PDB entry 4P1Y | X-ray diffraction, 2.99 A resolution | chains G and H of the 8 polymer chains in the assembly

# Chain G
Molecule: Gamma-hemolysin component B
Source organism: Staphylococcus aureus
Reference sequence: Q931F3 (Q931F3_STAAM); residues 2-300 here correspond to UniProt positions 27-325 (UniProt number = residue number + 25)
Chain sequence (309 residues; each row starts with the number of its first residue; numbers below 1 keep their minus sign (Met-8 is residue -8)):
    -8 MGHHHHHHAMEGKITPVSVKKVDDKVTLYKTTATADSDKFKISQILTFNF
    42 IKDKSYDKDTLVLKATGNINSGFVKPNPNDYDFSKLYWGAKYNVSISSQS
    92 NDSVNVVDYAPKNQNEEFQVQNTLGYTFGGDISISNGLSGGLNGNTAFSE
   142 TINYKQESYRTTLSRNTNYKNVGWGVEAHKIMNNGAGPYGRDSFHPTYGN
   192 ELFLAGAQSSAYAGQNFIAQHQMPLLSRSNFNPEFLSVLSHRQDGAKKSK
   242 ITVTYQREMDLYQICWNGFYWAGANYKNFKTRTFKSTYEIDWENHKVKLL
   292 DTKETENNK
Disordered / not traced: -8 to 16, 120-134, 198-200
Differences from the reference sequence: expression tag (-8 to 1); engineered mutation Ala177 (Trp202 in Q931F3), Ala198 (Arg223 in Q931F3)

# Chain H
Molecule: Gamma-hemolysin component A
Source organism: Staphylococcus aureus
Reference sequence: P0A071 (HLGA_STAAM); residues 13-280 here correspond to UniProt positions 42-309 (UniProt number = residue number + 29)
Chain sequence (290 residues; row label = number of the first residue in the row; numbers below 1 keep their minus sign (Met-9 is residue -9)):
    -9 MGHHHHHHAMENKIEDIGQGAEIIKRTQDITSKRLAITQNIQFDFVKDKK
    41 YNKDALVVKMQGFISSRTTYSDLKKYPYIKRMIWPFQYNISLKTKDSNVD
    91 LINYLPKNKIDSADVSQKLGYNIGGNFQSAPSIGGSGSFNYSKTISYNQK
   141 NYVTEVESQNSKGVKWGVKANSFVTPNGQVSAYDQYLFAQDPTGPAARDY
   191 FVPDNQLPPLIQSGFNPSFITTLSHERGKGDKSEFEITYGRNMDATYAYV
   241 TRHRLAVDRKHDAFKNRNVTVKYEVNWKTHEVKIKSITPK
Disordered / not traced: -9 to 5, 115-125
Differences from the reference sequence: expression tag (-9 to 12)

# Interface between chain G and chain H
Pairs across the interface - 87 pairs, chain G then chain H:
  Leu19(G) - Ile7(H)  hydrophobic
  Leu19(G) - Lys40(H)
  Tyr20(G) - Lys40(H)
  Lys21(G) - Ile7(H)
  Lys21(G) - Gly8(H)
  Lys21(G) - Gln9(H)
  Lys21(G) - Gly10(H)
  Lys21(G) - Asp38(H)  salt bridge
  Lys21(G) - Lys40(H)  hydrogen bond (backbone-backbone)
  Lys21(G) - Tyr41(H)
  Lys21(G) - Asn42(H)
  Thr22(G) - Tyr41(H)
  Thr22(G) - Asn42(H)  hydrogen bond
  Thr23(G) - Tyr41(H)  hydrogen bond
  Thr23(G) - Lys43(H)  hydrogen bond (backbone-side chain)
  Thr23(G) - Ile92(H)
  Thr25(G) - Asp90(H)  hydrogen bond
  Thr25(G) - Ser151(H)
  Asp27(G) - Asn150(H)
  Asp27(G) - Ser151(H)  hydrogen bond
  Asp29(G) - Asn150(H)  hydrogen bond
  Ser34(G) - Asn150(H)
  Ser34(G) - Ser151(H)
  Ile36(G) - Leu91(H)
  Ile36(G) - Ile92(H)
  Ile36(G) - Gln149(H)
  Asn40(G) - Asp6(H)
  Asn40(G) - Ile7(H)
  Val53(G) - Asp6(H)
  Gly58(G) - Tyr94(H)  hydrogen bond (backbone-side chain)
  Gly58(G) - Gln149(H)
  Asn59(G) - Gln149(H)
  Gly135(G) - Gly114(H)
  Asn136(G) - Ile113(H)
  Asn136(G) - Gly114(H)
  Thr137(G) - Tyr111(H)
  Thr137(G) - Asn112(H)
  Thr137(G) - Ile113(H)  hydrogen bond (backbone-backbone)
  Ala138(G) - Tyr111(H)
  Ala138(G) - Asn112(H)
  Phe139(G) - Gly110(H)
  Phe139(G) - Tyr111(H)  hydrogen bond (backbone-backbone)
  Ser140(G) - Lys108(H)
  Ser140(G) - Leu109(H)
  Ser140(G) - Gly110(H)
  Glu141(G) - Gln107(H)
  Glu141(G) - Lys108(H)
  Glu141(G) - Leu109(H)  hydrogen bond (backbone-backbone)
  Thr142(G) - Ser106(H)
  Thr142(G) - Gln107(H)
  Thr142(G) - Lys108(H)
  Ile143(G) - Val105(H)
  Ile143(G) - Ser106(H)
  Ile143(G) - Gln107(H)  hydrogen bond (backbone-backbone)
  Asn144(G) - Val105(H)
  Asn144(G) - Ser106(H)  hydrogen bond
  Tyr145(G) - Asp104(H)
  Tyr145(G) - Val105(H)  hydrogen bond (backbone-backbone)
  Lys146(G) - Ser102(H)
  Lys146(G) - Ala103(H)
  Lys146(G) - Asp104(H)  salt bridge
  Gln147(G) - Ser102(H)
  Gln147(G) - Ala103(H)  hydrogen bond (backbone-backbone)
  Gln147(G) - Val105(H)
  Glu148(G) - Asp101(H)
  Ser149(G) - Ile100(H)
  Ser149(G) - Asp101(H)  hydrogen bond
  Tyr150(G) - Ile100(H)
  Pro179(G) - Lys133(H)
  His212(G) - Ser171(H)
  His212(G) - Tyr173(H)
  Leu216(G) - Asn98(H)
  Leu216(G) - Glu145(H)
  Leu217(G) - Ile100(H)  hydrophobic
  Arg219(G) - Glu145(H)  salt bridge
  Ser220(G) - Asn98(H)  hydrogen bond
  Ser220(G) - Val146(H)  hydrogen bond (side chain-backbone)
  Asn221(G) - Asn98(H)  hydrogen bond (backbone-side chain)
  Asn221(G) - Val146(H)  hydrogen bond (side chain-backbone)
  Asn221(G) - Glu147(H)  hydrogen bond (side chain-backbone)
  Asn221(G) - Ser148(H)
  Asn223(G) - Tyr94(H)  hydrogen bond
  Asn223(G) - Lys97(H)
  Asn223(G) - Asn98(H)  hydrogen bond (side chain-backbone)
  Asn223(G) - Val146(H)
  His286(G) - Asn42(H)  hydrogen bond (backbone-side chain)
  Lys287(G) - Asn42(H)
Also at the interface, not in a pair above, chain G (45 interface residues in all): Thr152, Val167, Met173, Glu225, Leu227
Also at the interface, not in a pair above, chain H (44 interface residues in all): Lys99, Ile135, Ser214

# Summary
45 residues of chain G face 44 of chain H across their interface; the contacts include 24 hydrogen bonds and 3
salt bridges. Among the polar pairs are Lys21(G)-Asp38(H), Lys146(G)-Asp104(H) and Arg219(G)-Glu145(H).
Here chain G is Gamma-hemolysin component B and chain H is Gamma-hemolysin component A, both from
Staphylococcus aureus. Entry 4P1Y (Crystal structure of staphylococcal gamma-hemolysin prepore) was determined
by X-ray diffraction together with 4P1X from the same study.
